Entry 5D7F (X-ray diffraction, 1.30 A resolution); this record covers chains A and B of the 3 polymer chains in the assembly.

Chain A (and B):
Protein: Protein S100-B
From: Homo sapiens
Notes: chain B of this document is another copy of the same molecule, construct and numbering; everything in this record applies to it too
UniProt: P04271 (S100B_HUMAN); numbering as in UniProt (aligned over 1-92)
Sequence (92 residues; numbered 1 to 92; the number before each row is that of its first residue):
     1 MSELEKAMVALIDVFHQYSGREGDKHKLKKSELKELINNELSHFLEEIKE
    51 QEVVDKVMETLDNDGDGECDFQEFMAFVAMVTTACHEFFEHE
Unresolved in the structure: 92
UniProt features mapped onto this chain:
  - binding site (Zn(2+)): H16, H26, H86, H91
  - binding site (Ca(2+)): S19, E22, D24, K27, E32, D62, D64, D66, E68, E73
  - modified residue: S2 (Blocked amino end (Ser))
Ion coordination: Ca2+ site 1: S19, E22, D24, K27, E32; Ca2+ site 2: D62, D64, D66, E68, E73

Interface between chain A and chain B:
Pairs across the interface (59; chain A residue first):
  M1(A) with H43(B)
  S2(A) with E40(B), hydrogen bond (side chain-backbone)
  L4(A) with L11(B), hydrophobic; V14(B), hydrophobic; L36(B), hydrophobic; L41(B), hydrophobic
  E5(A) with E40(B); L41(B); S42(B), hydrogen bond (side chain-backbone); H43(B), salt bridge; F44(B)
  A7(A) with A7(B); A10(B), hydrophobic
  M8(A) with L41(B), hydrophobic; F44(B), hydrophobic; V81(B), hydrophobic; T82(B)
  A10(A) with A7(B), hydrophobic
  L11(A) with L4(B), hydrophobic
  I12(A) with T82(B); C85(B); F89(B), hydrophobic
  H16(A) with H86(B), hydrogen bond; E90(B), salt bridge
  H26(A) with E90(B), salt bridge
  L36(A) with L4(B), hydrophobic
  E40(A) with S2(B), hydrogen bond (backbone-side chain); E5(B)
  L41(A) with L4(B), hydrophobic; E5(B); M8(B), hydrophobic
  S42(A) with E5(B), hydrogen bond (backbone-side chain)
  H43(A) with M1(B); E5(B), salt bridge
  F44(A) with M1(B), hydrophobic; E5(B); M8(B), hydrophobic
  F71(A) with T82(B); T83(B); H86(B)
  Q72(A) with T83(B), hydrogen bond
  M75(A) with V78(B), hydrophobic; A79(B), hydrophobic; T82(B)
  V78(A) with M8(B), hydrophobic
  A79(A) with M75(B), hydrophobic
  V81(A) with M8(B), hydrophobic
  T82(A) with M8(B); I12(B); F71(B); M75(B)
  T83(A) with F71(B); Q72(B), hydrogen bond
  C85(A) with I12(B)
  H86(A) with H16(B), hydrogen bond; F71(B)
  F89(A) with I12(B), hydrophobic
  E90(A) with H16(B), salt bridge; H26(B), salt bridge
Also at the interface, not in a pair above, chain A (33 interface residues in all): E3, V9, V14, F74
Also at the interface, not in a pair above, chain B (33 interface residues in all): E3, V9, F74

Summary:
Chain A and chain B each contribute 33 residues to their interface, with 8 hydrogen bonds and 6 salt bridges.
Polar pairs include E5(A)-H43(B), H16(A)-E90(B) and H26(A)-E90(B). UniProt lists 4 Zn2+-binding residues and
10 Ca2+-binding residues on chain A.
Both chains are Protein S100-B (Homo sapiens). Entry 5D7F (X-ray structure of Ca(2+)-S100B with human
RAGE-derived W72 peptide) was determined by X-ray diffraction.
